PDB entry 8FVM | X-ray diffraction, 2.85 A resolution | chains B and C of the 3 polymer chains in the assembly

Chain B:
Molecule: Proprotein convertase subtilisin/kexin type 9
Source organism: Homo sapiens
Notes: EC 3.4.21.-
UniProt: Q8NBP7 (PCSK9_HUMAN); numbering as in UniProt (aligned over 153-692)
Sequence (540 residues; row label = number of the first residue in the row):
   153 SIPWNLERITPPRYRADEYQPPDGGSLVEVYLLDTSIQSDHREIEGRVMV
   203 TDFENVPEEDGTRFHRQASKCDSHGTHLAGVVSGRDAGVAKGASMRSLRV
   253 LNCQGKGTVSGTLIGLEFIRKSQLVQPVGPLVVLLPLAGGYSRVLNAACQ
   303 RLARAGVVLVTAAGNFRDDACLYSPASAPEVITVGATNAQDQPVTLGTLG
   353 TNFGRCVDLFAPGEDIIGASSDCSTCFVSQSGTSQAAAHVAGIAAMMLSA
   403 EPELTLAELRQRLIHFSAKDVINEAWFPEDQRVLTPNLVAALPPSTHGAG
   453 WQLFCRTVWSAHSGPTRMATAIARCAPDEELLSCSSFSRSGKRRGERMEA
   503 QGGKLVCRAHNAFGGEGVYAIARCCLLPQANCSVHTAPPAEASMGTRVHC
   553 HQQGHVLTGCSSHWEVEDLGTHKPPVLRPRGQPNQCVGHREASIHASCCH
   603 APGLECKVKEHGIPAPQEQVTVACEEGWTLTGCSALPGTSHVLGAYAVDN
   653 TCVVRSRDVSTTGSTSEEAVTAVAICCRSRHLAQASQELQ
Unresolved in the structure: 168-177, 213-219, 448-451, 543-546, 571-583, 616-618, 640-641, 660-670, 683-692
Disulfides: Cys223-Cys255, Cys323-Cys358, Cys375-Cys378, Cys457-Cys527, Cys477-Cys526, Cys486-Cys509, Cys552-Cys600, Cys562-Cys588, Cys608-Cys679, Cys626-Cys678, Cys635-Cys654
Sequence notes: variant Ile474 (Val in Q8NBP7), Glu670 (Gly in Q8NBP7)
Bound ions: Ca2+: Ala330, Val333, Thr335, Asp360

Chain C:
Molecule: DGN-DVA-YC3-GLU-PRO-THR-THR-PHE-MAA-A1BC0 inhibitor
Sequence (10 residues; each row starts with the number of its first residue):
     1 QVXEPTTFAX
Disulfides: YC3_3-A1BC0_10
Modified residues: Gln1 (D-glutamine; DGN); Val2 (D-valine; DVA); YC3 (3-[2-(sulfanylmethyl)phenyl]-L-phenylalanine) at position 3, A1BC0 (N,N-dimethyl-L-cysteinamide) at position 10; Ala9 (N-methyl-L-alanine; MAA)

How chain B and chain C interact:
Pairs across the interface (26):
  Ser225(B) - Thr6(C)
  Asn317(B) - YC3_3(C)
  Asn317(B) - Thr7(C)
  Asn317(B) - Phe8(C)  hydrogen bond (side chain-backbone)
  Asn317(B) - Ala9(C)
  Phe318(B) - Phe8(C)  hydrophobic
  Val346(B) - YC3_3(C)
  Leu348(B) - YC3_3(C)
  Leu351(B) - YC3_3(C)
  Leu351(B) - Ala9(C)
  Gly352(B) - YC3_3(C)
  Thr353(B) - YC3_3(C)
  Gly365(B) - YC3_3(C)
  Asp367(B) - Val2(C)
  Val380(B) - Gln1(C)
  Ser381(B) - Gln1(C)  hydrogen bond (backbone-backbone)
  Ser381(B) - Val2(C)  hydrogen bond (backbone-backbone)
  Ser381(B) - Glu4(C)
  Gln382(B) - Val2(C)
  Gln382(B) - Glu4(C)
  Gln382(B) - Thr6(C)
  Ser383(B) - Val2(C)  hydrogen bond (side chain-backbone)
  Ser383(B) - YC3_3(C)
  Ser383(B) - Thr7(C)
  Gly384(B) - YC3_3(C)
  Thr385(B) - YC3_3(C)
Interface residues without a listed pair, chain B (20 interface residues in all): Lys222, His226, Ala338, Glu366
Interface residues without a listed pair, chain C (9 interface residues in all): A1BC0_10

Summary:
Chain B and chain C form an interface of 20 and 9 residues respectively, with 4 hydrogen bonds. Polar contacts
include Asn317(B)-Phe8(C), Ser383(B)-Val2(C) and Ser381(B)-Gln1(C). The Ca2+ site is built by Ala330(B),
Val333(B), Thr335(B) and Asp360(B).
Chain B is Proprotein convertase subtilisin/kexin type 9 (Homo sapiens) and chain C is
DGN-DVA-YC3-GLU-PRO-THR-THR-PHE-MAA-A1BC0 inhibitor; the structure, PCSK9 in complex with an inhibitor, was
determined by X-ray diffraction, deposited together with 8FPO, 8FPQ, 8FVL, 8FVN, 8FVO, 8FVP and 8FVQ.
